7VXH - chains C and D of the 4 polymer chains in the assembly; structure by electron microscopy, 2.95 A resolution.

[Chain C]
Name: Capsid protein VP3
From: Coxsackievirus B3
Reference sequence: P03313 (POLG_CXB3N); residues 1-238 here correspond to UniProt positions 333-570 (UniProt number = residue number + 332)
Amino-acid sequence (238 residues; row label = number of the first residue in the row):
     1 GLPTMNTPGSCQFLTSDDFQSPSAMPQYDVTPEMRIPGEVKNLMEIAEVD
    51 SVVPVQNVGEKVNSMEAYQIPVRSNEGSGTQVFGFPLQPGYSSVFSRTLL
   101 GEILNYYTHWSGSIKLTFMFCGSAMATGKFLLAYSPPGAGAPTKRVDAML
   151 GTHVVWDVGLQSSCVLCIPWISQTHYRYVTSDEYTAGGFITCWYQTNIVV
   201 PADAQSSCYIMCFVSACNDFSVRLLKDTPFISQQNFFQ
Differences from the reference sequence: conflict Val-155 (Ile487 in P03313), Tyr-178 (Phe510 in P03313), Thr-180 (Ala512 in P03313)
Curated features (UniProtKB/Swiss-Prot):
  - region: Phe-236 to Gln-238 (Amphipathic alpha-helix)

[Chain D]
Name: Capsid protein VP4
From: Coxsackievirus B3
Reference sequence: P03313 (POLG_CXB3N); numbering as in UniProt (aligned over 1-69)
Amino-acid sequence (69 residues; row label = number of the first residue in the row):
     1 MGAQVSTQKTGAHETGLNASGNSIIHYTNINYYKDAASNSANRQDFTQDP
    51 GKFTEPVKDIMIKSLPALN
Not modelled in the structure: 1, 14-24
Differences from the reference sequence: conflict Gly-16 (Arg in P03313)
Curated features (UniProtKB/Swiss-Prot):
  - site: Asn-69 (Cleavage)
  - lipidation: Gly-2 (N-myristoyl glycine)

[Interface between chain C and chain D]
Contacting residue pairs (28):
  Asp-17(C) / Arg-43(D)
  Asp-18(C) / Ser-40(D)
  Asp-18(C) / Ala-41(D)  hydrogen bond (side chain-backbone)
  Phe-19(C) / Ser-40(D)
  Gln-20(C) / Ile-30(D)  hydrogen bond (side chain-backbone)
  Gln-20(C) / Asn-31(D)
  Gln-20(C) / Tyr-32(D)
  Gln-20(C) / Tyr-33(D)
  Gln-20(C) / Ser-38(D)
  Ser-21(C) / Ser-38(D)
  Ser-23(C) / Asp-35(D)
  Ser-23(C) / Ser-38(D)
  Pro-26(C) / Asp-35(D)
  Gln-27(C) / Asp-35(D)  hydrogen bond (backbone-side chain)
  Gly-38(C) / Phe-53(D)
  Glu-39(C) / Lys-52(D)
  Glu-39(C) / Phe-53(D)
  Lys-41(C) / Thr-47(D)
  Asn-42(C) / Gln-48(D)  hydrogen bond
  Glu-45(C) / Gln-48(D)
  Glu-45(C) / Asp-49(D)  hydrogen bond (side chain-backbone)
  Glu-45(C) / Phe-53(D)
  Glu-48(C) / Thr-54(D)
  Val-49(C) / Phe-53(D)  hydrophobic
  Val-49(C) / Thr-54(D)
  Gln-161(C) / Pro-66(D)
  Gln-161(C) / Ala-67(D)  hydrogen bond (side chain-backbone)
  Gln-161(C) / Leu-68(D)  hydrogen bond (side chain-backbone)
Other interface residues (no listed pair), chain C (19 interface residues in all): Pro-22, Met-25, Val-40
Other interface residues (no listed pair), chain D (23 interface residues in all): Asn-29, Lys-34, Asn-39, Asp-45, Pro-50

[Overview]
19 residues of chain C face 23 of chain D across their interface, with 7 hydrogen bonds. Among the polar pairs
are Asp-18(C)/Ala-41(D), Gln-20(C)/Ile-30(D) and Gln-27(C)/Asp-35(D).
Chain C is Capsid protein VP3 and chain D is Capsid protein VP4, both from Coxsackievirus B3; the structure,
Coxsackievirus B3 full particle at pH7.4 (VP3-234Q), was determined by electron microscopy, deposited together
with 7VXZ, 7VY0, 7VY5, 7VY6, 7VYK, 7VYL and 3 further entries.
